PDB entry 5K9Q | X-ray diffraction, 2.50 A resolution | chains C and E of the 12 polymer chains in the assembly

# Chain C (and E)
Molecule: Hemagglutinin HA1
Source organism: Influenza A virus
Notes: chain E of this document is another copy of the same molecule, construct and numbering; everything in this record applies to it too
Reference sequence: Q91MA7 (HEMA_I68A4); residues 8-327 here correspond to UniProt positions 24-343 (UniProt number = residue number + 16)
Chain sequence (320 residues; row label = number of the first residue in the row):
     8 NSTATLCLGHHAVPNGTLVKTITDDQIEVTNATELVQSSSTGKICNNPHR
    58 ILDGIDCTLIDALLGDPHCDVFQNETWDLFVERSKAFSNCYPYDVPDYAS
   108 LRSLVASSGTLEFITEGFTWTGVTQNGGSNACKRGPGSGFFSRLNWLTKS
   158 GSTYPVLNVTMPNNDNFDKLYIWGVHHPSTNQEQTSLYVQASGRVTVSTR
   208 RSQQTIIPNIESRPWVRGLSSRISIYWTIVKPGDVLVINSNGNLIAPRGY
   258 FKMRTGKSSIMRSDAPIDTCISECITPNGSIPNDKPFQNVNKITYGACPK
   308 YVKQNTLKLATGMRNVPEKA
Disordered / not traced: 327 (chain E: 326-327)
Differences from the reference sequence: conflict Glu218 (Gly234 in Q91MA7), Ala327 (Gln343 in Q91MA7)
Curated features (UniProtKB/Swiss-Prot):
  - glycosylation (N-linked (GlcNAc...) asparagine): Asn8, Asn22, Asn38, Asn81, Asn165, Asn285
Disulfide bonds: Cys52-Cys277, Cys64-Cys76, Cys97-Cys139, Cys281-Cys305
Glycans and other covalent adducts: N-acetylglucosamine (NAG) linked to Asn22, Asn38, Asn81, Asn165, Asn285

# How chain C and chain E interact
Pairs across the interface (14):
  Arg201(C) - Glu218(E)  salt bridge
  Thr203(C) - Glu218(E)  hydrogen bond
  Ser205(C) - Arg220(E)
  Thr206(C) - Pro221(E)
  Arg207(C) - Pro221(E)
  Arg207(C) - Trp222(E)
  Arg207(C) - Val223(E)
  Arg207(C) - Arg229(E)
  Arg208(C) - Asp101(E)
  Gln210(C) - Asn216(E)  hydrogen bond
  Gln210(C) - Arg220(E)
  Thr212(C) - Asn216(E)
  Val244(C) - Pro221(E)
  Asn246(C) - Glu218(E)
Interface residues without a listed pair, chain E (9 interface residues in all): Ser219

# Summary
10 residues of chain C and 9 residues of chain E are in contact; the contacts include 2 hydrogen bonds and 1
salt bridge. Polar contacts include Arg201(C)-Glu218(E), Thr203(C)-Glu218(E) and Gln210(C)-Asn216(E).
Covalently linked N-acetylglucosamine: at Asn22(C), Asn38(C), Asn81(C), Asn165(C) and Asn285(C).
Both chains are Hemagglutinin HA1 (Influenza A virus). Entry 5K9Q (Crystal structure of multidonor
HV1-18-class broadly neutralizing Influenza A antibody 16.a.26 in complex with A/Hong Kong/1-4-MA21-1/1968
...) was determined by X-ray diffraction, deposited together with 5K9O.
